3IWC - chains B and C of the 4 polymer chains in the assembly; structure by X-ray diffraction, 1.90 A resolution.

== Chain B ==
Protein: S-adenosylmethionine decarboxylase
From: Thermotoga maritima
Notes: EC 4.1.1.50
Reference sequence: Q9WZC3 (SPEH_THEMA); numbering as in UniProt (aligned over 1-62)
Sequence (62 residues; row label = number of the first residue in the row):
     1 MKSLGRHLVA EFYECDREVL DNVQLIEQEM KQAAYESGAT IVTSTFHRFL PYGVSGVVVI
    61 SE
Not modelled in the structure: 1
Residues lining bound ligands:
  - S-adenosylmethionine methyl ester (SMM), molecule 1: Phe49, Leu50, Tyr52, Gly53, Val54, Ser55
  - S-adenosylmethionine methyl ester (SMM), molecule 2: Ile60, Ser61, Glu62
UniProt features mapped onto this chain:
  - site: Glu62 (Cleavage (non-hydrolytic))

== Chain C ==
Protein: S-adenosylmethionine decarboxylase
From: Thermotoga maritima
Notes: EC 4.1.1.50
Reference sequence: Q9WZC3 (SPEH_THEMA); numbering as in UniProt (aligned over 64-130)
Sequence (68 residues; numbered 63 to 130; the number before each row is that of its first residue):
    63 XHLTIHTWPE YGYAAIDLFT CGEDVDPWKA FEHLKKALKA KRVHVVEHER GRYDEIGIPE
   123 DSPHKAAV
Not modelled in the structure: 119-130
Construct notes: insertion (63)
Modified residues: PYR (pyruvic acid) at position 63
Covalently attached groups: S-adenosylmethionine methyl ester (SMM) linked to PYR_63
Residues lining bound ligands:
  - S-adenosylmethionine methyl ester (SMM), molecule 1: His64, Phe81, Thr82, Cys83
  - S-adenosylmethionine methyl ester (SMM), molecule 2: His68, Thr69, Trp70, Pro71, Glu72
UniProt features mapped onto this chain:
  - active site: His68 (Proton acceptor), Cys83 (Proton donor)

== Chain B / chain C interface ==
Contacting residue pairs (11):
  Leu4(B) - Trp70(C)
  Leu4(B) - Tyr73(C)  hydrophobic
  Leu4(B) - Tyr75(C)  hydrophobic
  His7(B) - Asp79(C)  salt bridge
  Val9(B) - Arg112(C)
  Ala10(B) - Arg112(C)  hydrogen bond (backbone-side chain)
  Glu11(B) - Glu111(C)
  Glu11(B) - Arg112(C)  salt bridge
  Glu11(B) - Gly113(C)  hydrogen bond (side chain-backbone)
  Tyr13(B) - Glu117(C)
  Tyr13(B) - Ile118(C)  hydrophobic
Interface residues without a listed pair, chain C (11 interface residues in all): His110, Arg114

== Summary ==
The interface between chain B and chain C involves 6 residues on one side and 11 on the other; the contacts
include 2 hydrogen bonds and 2 salt bridges. Among the polar pairs are His7(B)-Asp79(C), Glu11(B)-Arg112(C)
and Ala10(B)-Arg112(C).
Here chain B is S-adenosylmethionine decarboxylase and chain C is S-adenosylmethionine decarboxylase, both
from Thermotoga maritima. Entry 3IWC (T. maritima AdoMetDC complex with S-Adenosylmethionine methyl ester) was
determined by X-ray diffraction together with 3IWB and 3IWD from the same study.
